5MR0 - chains C and D of the 6 polymer chains in the assembly; structure by X-ray diffraction, 1.98 A resolution.

Chain C (and D):
Name: Putative branched-chain-amino-acid aminotransferase
From: Archaeoglobus fulgidus (strain ATCC 49558 / VC-16 / DSM 4304 / JCM 9628 / NBRC 100126)
Notes: EC 2.6.1.42; chain D of this document is another copy of the same molecule, construct and numbering; everything in this record applies to it too
UniProt: O29329 (ILVE_ARCFU); residues 1-290 here = UniProt positions 1-290
Chain sequence (290 residues; numbered 1 to 290; the number before each row is that of its first residue):
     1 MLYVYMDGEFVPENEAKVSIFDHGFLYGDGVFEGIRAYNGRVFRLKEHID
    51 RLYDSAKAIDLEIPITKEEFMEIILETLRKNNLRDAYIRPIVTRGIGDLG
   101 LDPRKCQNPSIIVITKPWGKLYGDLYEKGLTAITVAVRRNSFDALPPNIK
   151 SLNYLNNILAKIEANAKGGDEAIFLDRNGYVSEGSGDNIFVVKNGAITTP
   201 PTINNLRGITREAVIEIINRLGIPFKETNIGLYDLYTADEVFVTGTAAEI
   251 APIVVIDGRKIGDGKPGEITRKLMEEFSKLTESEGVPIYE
Not modelled in the structure: 120-123 (chain D: fully traced)
Ligand contacts:
  - PXG (3-[O-phosphonopyridoxyl]--amino-benzoic acid), molecule 1: Tyr27, Leu99, Gly100, Leu101
  - PXG, molecule 2: Phe32, His48, Arg51, Arg89, Arg139, Lys150, Tyr154, Asn157, Glu183, Gly184, Ser185, Gly186, Asp187, Asn188, Leu206, Gly208, Ile209, Thr210, Arg211, Thr244, Gly245, Thr246
  - tris(hydroxyethyl)aminomethane (TAM): Pro201, Thr228, Asn229

How chain C and chain D interact:
Contacting residue pairs (108):
  Val4(C) with Ile20(D), hydrophobic
  Glu13(C) with Phe21(D)
  Ala16(C) with Ser19(D); Ile20(D), hydrogen bond (backbone-backbone)
  Lys17(C) with Lys17(D); Val18(D); Ser19(D)
  Val18(C) with Lys17(D); Val18(D), hydrogen bond (backbone-backbone); Phe25(D), hydrophobic
  Ser19(C) with Ala16(D); Lys17(D)
  Ile20(C) with Val4(D), hydrophobic; Ala16(D), hydrogen bond (backbone-backbone); Ile112(D), hydrophobic; Ile114(D), hydrophobic
  Phe21(C) with Glu13(D); Ile114(D), hydrophobic; Lys116(D)
  Phe25(C) with Val18(D), hydrophobic; Gly24(D); Phe25(D), hydrophobic; Thr93(D); Leu152(D)
  Leu26(C) with Arg89(D); Ile91(D), hydrophobic; Leu152(D)
  Tyr27(C) with Arg89(D), hydrogen bond; Leu152(D); Tyr154(D), hydrogen bond (backbone-backbone); Leu155(D); Ile158(D), hydrophobic
  Gly28(C) with Leu152(D), hydrogen bond (backbone-backbone)
  Asp29(C) with Leu155(D); Ile158(D)
  Ala58(C) with Leu159(D)
  Ile59(C) with Leu155(D), hydrophobic; Ile162(D)
  Tyr87(C) with Leu99(D), hydrophobic
  Arg89(C) with Tyr27(D), hydrogen bond; Leu99(D), hydrogen bond (side chain-backbone)
  Ile91(C) with Leu26(D), hydrophobic
  Thr93(C) with Phe25(D)
  Arg94(C) with Ile158(D); Ile162(D)
  Leu99(C) with Tyr87(D), hydrophobic; Arg89(D), hydrogen bond (backbone-side chain); Lys116(D)
  Leu101(C) with Tyr154(D), hydrophobic; Asn157(D); Ile158(D); Lys161(D); Ser185(D)
  Asp102(C) with Lys161(D); Asn165(D), hydrogen bond
  Pro103(C) with Ile162(D), hydrophobic
  Arg104(C) with Asn165(D), hydrogen bond
  Ile112(C) with Ile20(D), hydrophobic; Phe25(D), hydrophobic
  Ile114(C) with Ile20(D), hydrophobic; Phe21(D), hydrophobic
  Lys116(C) with Phe21(D)
  Val137(C) with Asp143(D); Ala144(D)
  Arg138(C) with Asp143(D), hydrogen bond (backbone-backbone); Ala144(D)
  Asn140(C) with Leu145(D)
  Asp143(C) with Val137(D); Arg138(D), hydrogen bond (backbone-backbone)
  Ala144(C) with Val137(D); Arg138(D); Asn156(D), hydrogen bond (backbone-side chain); Leu159(D)
  Leu145(C) with Asn140(D); Leu155(D), hydrophobic
  Ser151(C) with Leu155(D)
  Leu152(C) with Phe25(D); Leu26(D); Tyr27(D); Gly28(D), hydrogen bond (backbone-backbone)
  Asn153(C) with Asn153(D); Tyr154(D), hydrogen bond (side chain-backbone); Leu155(D), hydrogen bond (side chain-backbone)
  Tyr154(C) with Tyr27(D), hydrogen bond (backbone-backbone); Leu101(D), hydrophobic; Asn153(D), hydrogen bond (backbone-side chain)
  Leu155(C) with Tyr27(D); Asp29(D); Ile59(D), hydrophobic; Leu145(D), hydrophobic; Ser151(D); Asn153(D), hydrogen bond (backbone-side chain)
  Asn156(C) with Ala144(D), hydrogen bond (side chain-backbone)
  Asn157(C) with Leu101(D)
  Ile158(C) with Tyr27(D), hydrophobic; Asp29(D); Arg94(D); Leu101(D)
  Leu159(C) with Ala58(D)
  Lys161(C) with Leu101(D); Asp102(D)
  Ile162(C) with Ile59(D); Arg94(D); Pro103(D), hydrophobic
  Asn165(C) with Asp102(D), hydrogen bond; Arg104(D), hydrogen bond
  Arg177(C) with Arg177(D), hydrogen bond (side chain-backbone)
  Ser185(C) with Leu101(D)
Also at the interface, not in a pair above, chain C (56 interface residues in all): Met6, Gly24, Phe32, Asp60, Ala136, Arg139, Pro146, Gly186
Also at the interface, not in a pair above, chain D (55 interface residues in all): Met6, Phe32, Asp60, Ala136, Arg139, Pro146

Summary:
56 residues of chain C and 55 residues of chain D are in contact, with 24 hydrogen bonds. Polar contacts
include Tyr27(C)-Arg89(D), Arg89(C)-Leu99(D) and Asp102(C)-Asn165(D). Bound to chain C: compound PXG and
tris(hydroxyethyl)aminomethane.
Chain C and chain D are both Putative branched-chain-amino-acid aminotransferase (Archaeoglobus fulgidus
(strain ATCC 49558 / VC-16 / DSM 4304 / JCM 9628 / NBRC 100126)); the structure, Thermophilic archaeal
branched-chain amino acid transaminases from Geoglobus acetivorans and Archaeoglobus fulgidus: biochemical and
structural characterisation, was determined by X-ray diffraction together with 5MQZ, 5E25 and 5CM0 from the
same study.
